PDB entry 6MAR | electron microscopy, 4.50 A resolution (low resolution: residue-level contacts below are approximate; hydrogen-bond / salt-bridge calls are withheld) | chains M and F of the 10 polymer chains in the assembly

[Chain M]
Name: Immunoglobulin G PGT151 Fab, Heavy chain
From: Homo sapiens
Notes: antibody fragment or engineered binder
Amino-acid sequence (240 residues; each row starts with the number of its first residue; a row labelled like 82A-82C holds insertion residues (82A, then the next letters in order)):
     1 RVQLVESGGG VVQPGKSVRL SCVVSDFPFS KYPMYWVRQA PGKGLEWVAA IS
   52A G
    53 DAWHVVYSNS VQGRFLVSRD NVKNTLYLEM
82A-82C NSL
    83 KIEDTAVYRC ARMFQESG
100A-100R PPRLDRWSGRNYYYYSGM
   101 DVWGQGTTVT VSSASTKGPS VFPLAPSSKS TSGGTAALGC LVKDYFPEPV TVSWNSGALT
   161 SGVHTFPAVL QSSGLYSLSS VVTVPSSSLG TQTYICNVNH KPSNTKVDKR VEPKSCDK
Unresolved in the structure: 1, 115-218
Disulfides: Cys-22/Cys-92

[Chain F]
Name: Envelope glycoprotein gp160
From: Human immunodeficiency virus 1
UniProtKB: Q2N0S7 (Q2N0S7_9HIV1); residues 506-711 here correspond to UniProt positions 503-708 (UniProt number = residue number - 3)
Amino-acid sequence (220 residues; each row starts with the number of its first residue):
   506 VGREKRAVGI GAVFLGFLGA AGSTMGAASM TLTVQARNLL SGIVQQQSNL LRAIEAQQHL
   566 LKLTVWGIKQ LQARVLAVER YLRDQQLLGI WGCSGKLICT TNVPWNSSWS NRNLSEIWDN
   626 MTWLQWDKEI SNYTQIIYGL LEESQNQQEK NEQDLLALDK WASLWNWFDI SNWLWYIKIF
   686 IMIVGGLIGL RIVFAVLSVI HRVRQGGGSG GGWSHPQFEK
Unresolved in the structure: 506-520, 552-568, 665-725
Disulfides: Cys-598/Cys-604
Covalent attachments: glycan linked to Asn-611, Asn-637; N-acetylglucosamine (NAG) linked to Asn-618
Sequence notes: expression tag (712-725)
Reported in the primary citation:
  - post-translational modification sites: Asn-611, Asn-625, Asn-637

[Chain M / chain F interface]
Residue-residue contacts - 6 pairs, chain M then chain F:
  Pro-100A(M) / Asn-637(F)
  Leu-100D(M) / Gln-640(F)
  Leu-100D(M) / Ile-641(F)
  Arg-100F(M) / Leu-592(F)
  Arg-100F(M) / Gln-640(F)
  Arg-100F(M) / Glu-647(F)
Other interface residues (no listed pair), chain M (4 interface residues in all): Pro-100B
Other interface residues (no listed pair), chain F (7 interface residues in all): Tyr-638, Tyr-643

[In short]
The interface between chain M and chain F involves 4 residues on one side and 7 on the other. Covalently
linked N-acetylglucosamine: at Asn-618(F). The paper reports modification sites Asn-611(F), Asn-625(F) and
Asn-637(F).
Chain M is Immunoglobulin G PGT151 Fab, Heavy chain (Homo sapiens) and chain F is Envelope glycoprotein gp160
(Human immunodeficiency virus 1); the structure, HIV-1 Envelope Glycoprotein Clone BG505 delCT N332T in
complex with broadly neutralizing antibody Fab PGT151, was determined by electron microscopy.
